6F2S - chains E and K of the 22 polymer chains in the assembly; structure by electron microscopy, 3.30 A resolution.

# Chain E (and K)
Molecule: Capsid protein
From: Ageratum yellow vein virus
Notes: chain K of this document is another copy of the same molecule, construct and numbering; everything in this record applies to it too
UniProtKB: W5RUR4 (W5RUR4_9GEMI); residue numbers follow UniProt; this construct covers 63-257
Amino-acid sequence (195 residues; numbered 63 to 257; the number before each row is that of its first residue):
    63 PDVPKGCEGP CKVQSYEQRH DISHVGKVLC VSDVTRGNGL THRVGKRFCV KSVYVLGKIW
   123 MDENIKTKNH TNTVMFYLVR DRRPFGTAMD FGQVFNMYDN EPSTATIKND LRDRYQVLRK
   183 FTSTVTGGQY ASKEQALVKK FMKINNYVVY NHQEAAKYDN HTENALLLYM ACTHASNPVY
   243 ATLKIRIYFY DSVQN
What the authors report for this chain:
  - binding site for ssDNA loop: Ser114, Tyr116, Arg142, Arg144, Arg174, Phe203, Arg248, Tyr250

# Chain E / chain K interface
Residue-residue contacts - 12 pairs, chain E then chain K:
  Arg98(E) - Gly101(K)
  Arg98(E) - Leu102(K)
  Asn100(E) - Asn100(K)
  Val106(E) - Leu102(K)
  Gly107(E) - Leu102(K)
  Lys108(E) - Leu102(K)
  Val255(E) - Glu70(K)
  Val255(E) - Gly71(K)
  Val255(E) - Pro72(K)
  Gln256(E) - Pro72(K)
  Asn257(E) - Pro72(K)
  Asn257(E) - Cys73(K)  hydrogen bond (backbone-backbone)
Also at the interface, not in a pair above, chain E (12 interface residues in all): Glu70, Gly99, His214, Ser254

# Summary
12 residues of chain E and 7 residues of chain K are in contact; the contacts include 1 hydrogen bond. The
hydrogen-bonded pair Asn257(E)-Cys73(K) is a backbone contact. The paper reports a binding site for ssDNA loop
at Ser114(E), Tyr116(E) and Arg142(E) among others.
Chain E and chain K are both Capsid protein (Ageratum yellow vein virus); the structure, CryoEM structure of
Ageratum Yellow Vein virus (AYVV), was determined by electron microscopy.
